9IYP - chains B and C of the 4 polymer chains in the assembly; structure by electron microscopy, 3.27 A resolution.

== Chain B ==
Molecule: Glutamate receptor ionotropic, NMDA 2B
From: Homo sapiens
UniProt: Q13224 (NMDE2_HUMAN); residues 35-842 here = UniProt positions 35-842
Amino-acid sequence (808 residues; row label = number of the first residue in the row):
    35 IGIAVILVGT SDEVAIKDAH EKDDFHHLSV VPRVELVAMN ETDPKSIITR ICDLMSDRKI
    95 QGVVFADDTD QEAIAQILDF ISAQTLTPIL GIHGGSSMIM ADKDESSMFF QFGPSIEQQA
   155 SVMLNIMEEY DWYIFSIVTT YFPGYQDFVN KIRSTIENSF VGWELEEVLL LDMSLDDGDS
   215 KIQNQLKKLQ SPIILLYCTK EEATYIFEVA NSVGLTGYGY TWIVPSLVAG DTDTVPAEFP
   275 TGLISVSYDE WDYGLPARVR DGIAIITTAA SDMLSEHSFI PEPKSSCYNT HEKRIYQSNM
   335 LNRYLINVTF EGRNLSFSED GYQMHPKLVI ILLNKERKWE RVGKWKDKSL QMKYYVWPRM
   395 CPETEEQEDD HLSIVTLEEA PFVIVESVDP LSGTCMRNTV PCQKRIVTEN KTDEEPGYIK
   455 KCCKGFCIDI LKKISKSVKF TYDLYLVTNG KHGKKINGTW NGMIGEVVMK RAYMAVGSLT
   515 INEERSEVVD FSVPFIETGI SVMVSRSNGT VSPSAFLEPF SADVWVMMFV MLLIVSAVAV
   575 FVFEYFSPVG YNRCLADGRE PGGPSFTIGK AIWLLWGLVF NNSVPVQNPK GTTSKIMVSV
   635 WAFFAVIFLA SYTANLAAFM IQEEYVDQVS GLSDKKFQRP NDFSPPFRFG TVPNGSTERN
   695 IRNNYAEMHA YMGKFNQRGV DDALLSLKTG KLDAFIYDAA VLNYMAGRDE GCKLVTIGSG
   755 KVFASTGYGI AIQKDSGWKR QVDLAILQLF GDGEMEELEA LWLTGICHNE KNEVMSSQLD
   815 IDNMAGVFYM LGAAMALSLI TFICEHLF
Disordered / not traced: 394-402, 441-450, 580-596
Curated features (UniProtKB/Swiss-Prot):
  - region: K604 to P623 (Pore-forming)
  - binding site (Zn(2+)): H127, E284
  - binding site (L-glutamate): T514, R519, S690, T691, D732
  - site: N615 (Functional determinant of NMDA receptors)
  - glycosylation (N-linked (GlcNAc...) asparagine): N74, N341, N348, N444, N491, N542, N688
Disulfides: C86-C321, C429-C456, C436-C457
Metal / ion sites: Mg2+ site 1 near D354 (its only coordinating residue here); Mg2+ site 2: N616 (shared with N616(C) of chain C; 1 residue of chain D)
Small-molecule neighbours: 7RC ((2R)-4-(3-phosphonopropyl)piperazine-2-carboxylic acid): H486, S512, L513, T514, R519, V686, G689, S690, T691, Y731, Y762

== Chain C ==
Molecule: Glutamate receptor ionotropic, NMDA 1
From: Homo sapiens
UniProt: Q05586 (NMDZ1_HUMAN); residues 27-840 here = UniProt positions 27-840
Amino-acid sequence (814 residues; numbered 27 to 840; the number before each row is that of its first residue):
    27 VNIGAVLSTR KHEQMFREAV NQANKRHGSW KIQLNATSVT HKPNAIQMAL SVCEDLISSQ
    87 VYAILVSHPP TPNDHFTPTP VSYTAGFYRI PVLGLTTRMS IYSDKSIHLS FLRTVPPYSH
   147 QSSVWFEMMR VYSWNHIILL VSDDHEGRAA QKRLETLLEE RESKAEKVLQ FDPGTKNVTA
   207 LLMEAKELEA RVIILSASED DAATVYRAAA MLNMTGSGYV WLVGEREISG NALRYAPDGI
   267 LGLQLINGKN ESAHISDAVG VVAQAVHELL EKENITDPPR GCVGNTNIWK TGPLFKRVLM
   327 SSKYADGVTG RVEFNEDGDR KFANYSIMNL QNRKLVQVGI YNGTHVIPND RKIIWPGGET
   387 EKPRGYQMST RLKIVTIHQE PFVYVKPTLS DGTCKEEFTV NGDPVKKVIC TGPNDTSPGS
   447 PRHTVPQCCY GFCIDLLIKL ARTMNFTYEV HLVADGKFGT QERVNNSNKK EWNGMMGELL
   507 SGQADMIVAP LTINNERAQY IEFSKPFKYQ GLTILVKKEI PRSTLDSFMQ PFQSTLWLLV
   567 GLSVHVVAVM LYLLDRFSPF GRFKVNSEEE EEDALTLSSA MWFSWGVLLN SGIGEGAPRS
   627 FSARILGMVW AGFAMIIVAS YTANLAAFLV LDRPEERITG INDPRLRNPS DKFIYATVKQ
   687 SSVDIYFRRQ VELSTMYRHM EKHNYESAAE AIQAVRDNKL HAFIWDSAVL EFEASQKCDL
   747 VTTGELFFRS GFGIGMRKDS PWKQNVSLSI LKSHENGFME DLDKTWVRYQ ECDSRSNAPA
   807 TLTFENMAGV FMLVAGGIVA GIFLIFIEIA YKRH
Disordered / not traced: 585-602
Curated features (UniProtKB/Swiss-Prot):
  - region: L603 to P624 (Pore-forming)
  - binding site (glycine): P516, T518, R523, S688, D732
  - glycosylation (N-linked (GlcNAc...) asparagine): N61, N203, N239, N276, N300, N350, N368, N440, N471, N491, N674, N771
Disulfides: C420-C454, C436-C455, C744-C798
Covalent attachments: N-acetylglucosamine (NAG) linked to N203, N276
Metal / ion sites: Mg2+: N616 (shared with N616(B) of chain B; 1 residue of chain D)
Small-molecule neighbours: glycine (GLY): F484, P516, L517, T518, R523, S687, S688, W731, D732, F758

== How chain B and chain C interact ==
Contacting residue pairs - 81 pairs, chain B then chain C:
  I515(B) with K531(C)
  E517(B) with L774(C)
  S520(B) with L777(C)
  E531(B) with Y535(C); R755(C), salt bridge
  E552(B) with T807(C), hydrogen bond (backbone-side chain)
  P553(B) with T807(C); L808(C), hydrogen bond (backbone-backbone)
  F554(B) with T807(C); L808(C), hydrophobic; N812(C)
  S555(B) with T807(C); L808(C)
  V558(B) with L808(C)
  M565(B) with V820(C), hydrophobic
  I568(B) with I824(C), hydrophobic
  V572(B) with I824(C), hydrophobic
  V576(B) with I831(C), hydrophobic
  Y579(B) with I831(C), hydrophobic; I835(C), hydrophobic
  L612(B) with N616(C); S617(C)
  N616(B) with N616(C)
  N622(B) with G618(C); I619(C)
  K629(B) with W608(C); I619(C)
  M631(B) with G823(C); I824(C), hydrophobic
  V632(B) with S617(C); I619(C), hydrophobic
  S633(B) with L615(C); S617(C)
  A636(B) with L615(C), hydrophobic; N616(C); S617(C)
  F638(B) with V816(C), hydrophobic
  I641(B) with Y647(C)
  A644(B) with Y647(C), hydrophobic; T648(C)
  S645(B) with L651(C)
  A648(B) with L651(C), hydrophobic; A652(C), hydrophobic; L655(C)
  N649(B) with L655(C)
  A652(B) with V656(C), hydrophobic; P805(C)
  F653(B) with P805(C); A806(C); T807(C)
  E657(B) with S802(C), hydrogen bond
  S664(B) with R794(C)
  G665(B) with E786(C); R794(C)
  N698(B) with E781(C); N782(C)
  F757(B) with E786(C)
  A758(B) with H780(C)
  S759(B) with Y535(C); H780(C), hydrogen bond
  T760(B) with Y535(C)
  G761(B) with Y535(C)
  R774(B) with A524(C); Q525(C), hydrogen bond (side chain-backbone); E528(C), salt bridge; K764(C)
  L778(B) with N521(C), hydrogen bond (backbone-side chain)
  L781(B) with N520(C); N521(C); A524(C), hydrophobic
  Q782(B) with N521(C); R695(C), hydrogen bond
  F784(B) with F754(C); R755(C)
  G785(B) with Y692(C); Q696(C), hydrogen bond (backbone-side chain)
  D786(B) with R695(C), salt bridge; Q696(C), hydrogen bond (backbone-side chain)
  E790(B) with F753(C); R755(C)
  N803(B) with E751(C), hydrogen bond
Other interface residues (no listed pair), chain B (69 interface residues in all): N516, F525, S526, P528, M562, V569, N615, T627, I630, V634, F637, V640, L666, S667, N694, Y699, S753, G754, K755, V756, G787
Other interface residues (no listed pair), chain C (55 interface residues in all): I519, F554, E621, L752, K778, D789, F817, L819, L830

== In short ==
69 residues of chain B and 55 residues of chain C are in contact; the contacts include 10 hydrogen bonds and 3
salt bridges. Among the polar pairs are E531(B)-R755(C), R774(B)-E528(C) and D786(B)-R695(C). Bound to chain
B: compound 7RC. Bound to chain C: glycine.
Chain B is Glutamate receptor ionotropic, NMDA 2B and chain C is Glutamate receptor ionotropic, NMDA 1, both
from Homo sapiens; the structure, Structure of the human GluN1-N2B NMDA receptors in the Mg2+ bound state, was
determined by electron microscopy (same publication as 9IYQ).
